PDB entry 3PRV | X-ray diffraction, 2.69 A resolution | chains A and B of the 6 polymer chains in the assembly

# Chain A (and B)
Molecule: Nucleoside diphosphate kinase
Organism: Trypanosoma cruzi
Notes: EC 2.7.4.6; chain B of this document is another copy of the same molecule, construct and numbering; everything in this record applies to it too
Reference sequence: Q4E256 (Q4E256_TRYCR); residues 1-151 here = UniProt positions 1-151
Sequence (157 residues; numbered -5 to 151; the number before each row is that of its first residue; numbers below 1 keep their minus sign (His-5 is residue -5)):
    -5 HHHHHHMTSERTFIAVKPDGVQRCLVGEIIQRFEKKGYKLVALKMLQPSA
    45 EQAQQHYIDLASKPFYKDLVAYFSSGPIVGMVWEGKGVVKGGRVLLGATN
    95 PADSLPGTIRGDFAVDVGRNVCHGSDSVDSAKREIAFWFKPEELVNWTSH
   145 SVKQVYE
Unresolved in the structure: -5 to 1 (chain B: -5 to 0)
Construct notes: expression tag (-5 to 0)

# Chain A / chain B interface
Contacting residue pairs (48):
  Val15(A) - Trp141(B)  hydrophobic
  Gln16(A) - Trp141(B)
  Gln16(A) - Thr142(B)  hydrogen bond (side chain-backbone)
  Gln16(A) - Ser143(B)
  Gln16(A) - His144(B)  hydrogen bond
  Arg17(A) - His144(B)
  Cys18(A) - Glu28(B)
  Leu19(A) - Glu28(B)  hydrogen bond (backbone-side chain)
  Val20(A) - Glu28(B)  hydrogen bond (backbone-side chain)
  Gly21(A) - Gly21(B)
  Gly21(A) - Ile24(B)
  Gly21(A) - Gln25(B)
  Gly21(A) - Glu28(B)  hydrogen bond (backbone-side chain)
  Glu22(A) - Gln25(B)
  Ile24(A) - Val20(B)  hydrophobic
  Ile24(A) - Gly21(B)
  Ile24(A) - Ile24(B)  hydrophobic
  Gln25(A) - Gly21(B)
  Gln25(A) - Glu22(B)  hydrogen bond
  Gln25(A) - Gln25(B)  hydrogen bond
  Glu28(A) - Cys18(B)
  Glu28(A) - Leu19(B)  hydrogen bond (side chain-backbone)
  Glu28(A) - Val20(B)  hydrogen bond (side chain-backbone)
  Glu28(A) - Gly21(B)  hydrogen bond (side chain-backbone)
  Leu34(A) - Met39(B)
  Val35(A) - Met39(B)
  Ala36(A) - Met39(B)
  Leu37(A) - Leu37(B)  hydrophobic
  Leu37(A) - Lys38(B)
  Leu37(A) - Met39(B)  hydrogen bond (backbone-backbone)
  Leu37(A) - Val73(B)  hydrophobic
  Lys38(A) - Leu37(B)
  Met39(A) - Leu34(B)
  Met39(A) - Val35(B)
  Met39(A) - Leu37(B)  hydrogen bond (backbone-backbone)
  Met39(A) - Val139(B)  hydrophobic
  Leu40(A) - Val139(B)  hydrophobic
  Gln41(A) - Val139(B)
  Pro71(A) - Val139(B)  hydrophobic
  Pro71(A) - Trp141(B)  hydrophobic
  Val73(A) - Leu37(B)  hydrophobic
  Val139(A) - Gln41(B)
  Trp141(A) - Val15(B)  hydrophobic
  Trp141(A) - Gln16(B)
  Trp141(A) - Pro71(B)  hydrophobic
  Thr142(A) - Gln16(B)  hydrogen bond (backbone-side chain)
  Ser143(A) - Gln16(B)
  His144(A) - Gln16(B)  hydrogen bond (backbone-side chain)
Other interface residues (no listed pair), chain A (27 interface residues in all): Asn140
Other interface residues (no listed pair), chain B (28 interface residues in all): Arg17, Ala36, Leu40, Glu137, Asn140

# Overview
27 residues of chain A and 28 residues of chain B are in contact, with 14 hydrogen bonds. Polar contacts
include Gln16(A)-Thr142(B), Gln16(A)-His144(B) and Leu19(A)-Glu28(B).
Chain A and chain B are both Nucleoside diphosphate kinase (Trypanosoma cruzi); the structure, Nucleoside
diphosphate kinase B from Trypanosoma cruzi, was determined by X-ray diffraction together with 3NGR, 3NGS,
3NGT and 3NGU from the same study.
